Entry 5Y28 (X-ray diffraction, 3.09 A resolution); this record covers chains A and B of the 4 polymer chains in the assembly.

# Chain A (and B)
Molecule: Periplasmic serine endoprotease DegP-like
From: Helicobacter pylori
Notes: EC 3.4.21.107; chain B of this document is another copy of the same molecule, construct and numbering; everything in this record applies to it too
Reference sequence: G2J5T2 (G2J5T2_HELPY); residue numbers follow UniProt; this construct covers 18-367
Sequence (357 residues; row label = number of the first residue in the row):
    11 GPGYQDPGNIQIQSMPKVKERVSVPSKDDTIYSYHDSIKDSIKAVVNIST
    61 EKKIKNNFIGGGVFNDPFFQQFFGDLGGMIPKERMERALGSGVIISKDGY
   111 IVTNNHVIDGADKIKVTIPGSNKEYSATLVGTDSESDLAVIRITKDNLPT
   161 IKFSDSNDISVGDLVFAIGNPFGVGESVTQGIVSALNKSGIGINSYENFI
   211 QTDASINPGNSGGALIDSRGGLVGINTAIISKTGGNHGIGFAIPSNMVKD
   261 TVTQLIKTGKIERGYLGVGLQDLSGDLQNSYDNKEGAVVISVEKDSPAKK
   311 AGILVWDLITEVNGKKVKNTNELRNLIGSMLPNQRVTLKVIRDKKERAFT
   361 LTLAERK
Unresolved in the structure: 11-20, 61-94, 198-207, 241-245, 291-315, 363-367 (chain B: 11-19, 63-94, 130-131, 197-208, 241-246, 274-367)
Construct notes: expression tag (11-17)
Reported in the primary citation:
  - catalytic residues: H116, D147, S221
  - self-association interface (contacts with another copy of this molecule); pairs are residue here / residue on that copy: R31-D173 (salt bridge), Q21, E30, T40
  - mutagenesis - K326A, K328A: unchanged catalytic activity on casein
  - mutagenesis - K326A: unchanged catalytic activity on E-cadherin
  - mutagenesis - K328A: decreased catalytic activity on E-cadherin
  - specificity-determining residues: K328

# Interface between chain A and chain B
Contacting residue pairs - 74 pairs, chain A then chain B:
  V28(A) - D39(B)
  V28(A) - I41(B)  hydrophobic
  K29(A) - D39(B)  hydrogen bond (backbone-backbone)
  E30(A) - D39(B)  hydrogen bond (backbone-backbone)
  E30(A) - T40(B)
  E30(A) - I41(B)  hydrogen bond (backbone-backbone)
  R31(A) - T40(B)
  R31(A) - I41(B)
  R31(A) - S43(B)
  V32(A) - T40(B)
  V32(A) - I41(B)  hydrogen bond (backbone-backbone)
  V32(A) - Y42(B)
  V32(A) - S43(B)  hydrogen bond (backbone-backbone)
  S33(A) - S43(B)  hydrogen bond (side chain-backbone)
  S33(A) - Y44(B)
  S33(A) - S47(B)  hydrogen bond
  V34(A) - Y42(B)
  V34(A) - Y44(B)  hydrophobic
  V34(A) - S47(B)
  V34(A) - S228(B)
  K37(A) - R229(B)
  D38(A) - R229(B)  hydrogen bond (backbone-side chain)
  T40(A) - S228(B)
  T40(A) - R229(B)
  I41(A) - D173(B)
  I41(A) - S228(B)
  I41(A) - R229(B)
  Y42(A) - D173(B)
  Y42(A) - L174(B)  hydrogen bond (backbone-backbone)
  Y42(A) - S228(B)  hydrogen bond (backbone-side chain)
  S43(A) - G172(B)  hydrogen bond (side chain-backbone)
  S43(A) - D173(B)  hydrogen bond
  Y44(A) - G172(B)  hydrogen bond (backbone-backbone)
  Y44(A) - L174(B)  hydrophobic
  Y44(A) - I192(B)  hydrophobic
  H45(A) - S170(B)
  H45(A) - V171(B)  hydrogen bond (side chain-backbone)
  H45(A) - G172(B)
  I48(A) - V171(B)
  I105(A) - Q23(B)  hydrogen bond (backbone-side chain)
  T160(A) - Q23(B)  hydrogen bond
  I161(A) - Q23(B)  hydrogen bond (backbone-side chain)
  K162(A) - Q23(B)
  K162(A) - M25(B)
  F163(A) - I22(B)  hydrophobic
  F163(A) - Q23(B)  hydrogen bond (backbone-backbone)
  F163(A) - S24(B)
  F163(A) - M25(B)  hydrogen bond (backbone-backbone)
  D165(A) - K27(B)  salt bridge
  D168(A) - K27(B)
  D168(A) - R31(B)  hydrogen bond (backbone-side chain)
  S170(A) - R31(B)  hydrogen bond
  D173(A) - R31(B)  salt bridge
  E186(A) - V171(B)
  E186(A) - A195(B)
  S187(A) - S194(B)
  S187(A) - Q211(B)
  V188(A) - V171(B)  hydrophobic
  V188(A) - I192(B)
  V188(A) - S194(B)  hydrogen bond (backbone-side chain)
  T189(A) - D213(B)
  Q190(A) - Q190(B)
  Q190(A) - I192(B)
  Q190(A) - D213(B)  hydrogen bond (backbone-side chain)
  S215(A) - G248(B)
  R229(A) - M25(B)
  R229(A) - P26(B)  hydrogen bond (side chain-backbone)
  R229(A) - V28(B)
  G231(A) - M25(B)
  K259(A) - I22(B)
  K259(A) - S24(B)
  V262(A) - I22(B)  hydrophobic
  T263(A) - I22(B)
  I266(A) - I20(B)  hydrophobic
Interface residues without a listed pair, chain A (45 interface residues in all): P26, K27, D39, I52, Y110, S164, I169, N217
Interface residues without a listed pair, chain B (38 interface residues in all): Q21, P35, D38, H45, D46, V193, D227, H247

# Overview
45 residues of chain A face 38 of chain B across their interface, with 24 hydrogen bonds and 2 salt bridges.
Polar contacts include D165(A)-K27(B), D173(A)-R31(B) and S33(A)-S43(B). The paper reports catalytic residues
H116(A), D147(A) and S221(A); K328A of chain A reduces catalytic activity on E-cadherin.
Both chains are Periplasmic serine endoprotease DegP-like (Helicobacter pylori). Entry 5Y28 (Crystal structure
of H. pylori HtrA with PDZ2 deletion) was determined by X-ray diffraction together with 5Y2D from the same
study.
